PDB entry 4GMS | X-ray diffraction, 2.95 A resolution | chains L and H of the 12 polymer chains in the assembly

Chain L:
Protein: Fab S139/1 light chain
Source organism: Mus musculus
Notes: antibody fragment or engineered binder
Chain sequence (214 residues; each row starts with the number of its first residue):
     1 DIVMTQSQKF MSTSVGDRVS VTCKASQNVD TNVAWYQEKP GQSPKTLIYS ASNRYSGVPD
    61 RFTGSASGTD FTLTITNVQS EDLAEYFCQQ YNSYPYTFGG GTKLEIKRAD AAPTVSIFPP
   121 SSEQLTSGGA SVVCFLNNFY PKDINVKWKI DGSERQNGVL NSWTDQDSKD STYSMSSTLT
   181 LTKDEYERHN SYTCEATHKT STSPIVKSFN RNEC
Not modelled in the structure: 212-214
Disulfides: Cys23-Cys88, Cys134-Cys194

Chain H:
Protein: Fab S139/1 heavy chain
Source organism: Mus musculus
Notes: antibody fragment or engineered binder
Chain sequence (225 residues; row label = number of the first residue in the row; a row labelled like 82A-82C holds insertion residues (82A, then the next letters in order)):
     1 EVQLQQSGTE LKKPGASVKI SCKATGYTFS SYWIEWIKQR PGHGLEWIGE IL
   52A P
    53 EIGMTNYNEN FKGKATFTAN TSSNTVYMQL
82A-82C SSL
    83 TSEDSAVYYC ARPYDYSW
  100A F
   101 AYWGQGTLVT VSAAKTTAPS VYPLAPVCGD TTGSSVTLGC LVKGYFPEPV TLTWNSGSLS
   161 SGVHTFPAVL QSDLYTLSSS VTVTSSTWPS QSITCNVAHP ASSTKVDKKI EPRGHHHHHH
Not modelled in the structure: 214-220
Modified positions: Glu1 (pyroglutamic acid; PCA)
Disulfides: Cys22-Cys92, Cys140-Cys195
Covalently attached groups: N-acetylglucosamine (NAG) linked to Asn72
What the authors report for this chain:
  - post-translational modification sites: Asn72

Interface between chain L and chain H:
Contacting residue pairs - 72 pairs, chain L then chain H:
  Tyr36(L) - Phe100A(H)  hydrogen bond (side chain-backbone)
  Tyr36(L) - Trp103(H)  hydrophobic
  Glu38(L) - Gln39(H)  hydrogen bond
  Glu38(L) - Tyr91(H)
  Gln42(L) - Tyr91(H)
  Ser43(L) - Tyr91(H)
  Ser43(L) - Gly104(H)
  Pro44(L) - Tyr91(H)
  Pro44(L) - Trp103(H)
  Thr46(L) - Phe100A(H)  hydrogen bond (side chain-backbone)
  Thr46(L) - Ala101(H)  hydrogen bond (side chain-backbone)
  Thr46(L) - Trp103(H)
  Tyr49(L) - Trp100(H)
  Tyr55(L) - Trp100(H)  hydrophobic
  Tyr55(L) - Ala101(H)
  Phe87(L) - Leu45(H)  hydrophobic
  Gln89(L) - Phe100A(H)
  Tyr91(L) - Ser99(H)
  Tyr91(L) - Trp100(H)
  Tyr94(L) - Trp47(H)  hydrophobic
  Tyr94(L) - Glu50(H)  hydrogen bond
  Tyr94(L) - Asn58(H)
  Pro95(L) - Trp47(H)  hydrophobic
  Pro95(L) - Asn60(H)
  Tyr96(L) - Glu35(H)
  Tyr96(L) - Trp47(H)
  Tyr96(L) - Ser99(H)
  Tyr96(L) - Phe100A(H)  hydrophobic
  Phe98(L) - Leu45(H)
  Ser116(L) - Thr137(H)
  Ile117(L) - Val127(H)
  Phe118(L) - Leu124(H)
  Phe118(L) - Ala125(H)
  Phe118(L) - Pro126(H)
  Phe118(L) - Thr137(H)
  Pro119(L) - Arg213(H)  hydrogen bond (backbone-side chain)
  Pro120(L) - Arg213(H)  hydrogen bond (backbone-side chain)
  Ser121(L) - Tyr122(H)
  Ser121(L) - Pro123(H)
  Glu123(L) - Tyr122(H)
  Glu123(L) - Pro123(H)
  Glu123(L) - Lys208(H)  salt bridge
  Gln124(L) - Tyr122(H)
  Ser127(L) - Tyr122(H)
  Ser131(L) - Leu141(H)
  Val133(L) - Leu124(H)  hydrophobic
  Phe135(L) - Phe166(H)  hydrophobic
  Phe135(L) - Ser178(H)
  Phe135(L) - Ser179(H)
  Phe135(L) - Ser180(H)
  Asn137(L) - His164(H)
  Asn137(L) - Ser180(H)  hydrogen bond
  Asn138(L) - His164(H)  hydrogen bond
  Leu160(L) - Val169(H)  hydrophobic
  Leu160(L) - Gln171(H)
  Asn161(L) - Val169(H)
  Ser162(L) - Phe166(H)
  Ser162(L) - Pro167(H)  hydrogen bond (side chain-backbone)
  Ser162(L) - Val169(H)
  Trp163(L) - Pro167(H)
  Thr164(L) - Thr165(H)
  Thr164(L) - Phe166(H)
  Thr164(L) - Pro167(H)
  Asp167(L) - His164(H)
  Lys169(L) - Ser161(H)
  Lys169(L) - Gly162(H)
  Ser174(L) - His164(H)  hydrogen bond
  Ser174(L) - Phe166(H)
  Met175(L) - Phe166(H)
  Ser176(L) - Phe166(H)
  Ser176(L) - Ser178(H)  hydrogen bond
  Phe209(L) - Val127(H)  hydrophobic
Also at the interface, not in a pair above, chain L (44 interface residues in all): Asp1, Ala34, Thr178, Thr180
Also at the interface, not in a pair above, chain H (45 interface residues in all): Ile37, Gly44, Asn62, Tyr96, Tyr98, Tyr102, Gln105, Leu138, Gly139, Lys143

Overview:
44 residues of chain L face 45 of chain H across their interface; the contacts include 12 hydrogen bonds and 1
salt bridge. Polar contacts include Glu123(L)-Lys208(H), Tyr36(L)-Phe100A(H) and Glu38(L)-Gln39(H). Covalently
linked N-acetylglucosamine: at Asn72(H). From the paper: a modification site at Asn72(H).
Here chain L is Fab S139/1 light chain and chain H is Fab S139/1 heavy chain, both from Mus musculus. Entry
4GMS (Crystal structure of heterosubtypic Fab S139/1 in complex with influenza A H3 hemagglutinin) was
determined by X-ray diffraction, deposited together with 4GMT.
